6K3A - chains A and E of the 6 polymer chains in the assembly; structure by X-ray diffraction, 2.30 A resolution.

Chain A (and E):
Molecule: Proliferating cell nuclear antigen
Source organism: Homo sapiens
Notes: chain E of this document is another copy of the same molecule, construct and numbering; everything in this record applies to it too
UniProtKB: P12004 (PCNA_HUMAN); residue numbers follow UniProt; this construct covers 1-261
Chain sequence (264 residues; numbered -2 to 261; the number before each row is that of its first residue; numbers below 1 keep their minus sign (Gly-2 is residue -2)):
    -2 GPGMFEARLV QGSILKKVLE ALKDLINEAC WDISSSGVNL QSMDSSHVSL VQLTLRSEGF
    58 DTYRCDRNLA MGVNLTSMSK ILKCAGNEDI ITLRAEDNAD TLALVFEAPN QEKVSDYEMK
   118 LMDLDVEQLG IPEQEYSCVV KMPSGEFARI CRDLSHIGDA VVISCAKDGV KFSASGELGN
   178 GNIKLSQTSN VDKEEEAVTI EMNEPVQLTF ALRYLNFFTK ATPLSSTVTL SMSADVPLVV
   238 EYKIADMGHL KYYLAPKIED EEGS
Not modelled in the structure: -2 to 0, 107-108, 122-124, 163-165, 185-192, 258-261
Differences from the reference sequence: expression tag (-2 to 0)
Curated features (UniProtKB/Swiss-Prot):
  - DNA-binding region: Arg61 to Lys80
  - modified residue: Lys14 (N6-acetyllysine), Lys77 (N6-acetyllysine), Lys80 (N6-acetyllysine), Tyr211 (Phosphotyrosine), Lys248 (N6-acetyllysine)
  - cross-link (Glycyl lysine isopeptide (Lys-Gly)): Lys164 (interchain with G-Cter in SUMO2), Lys254 (interchain with G-Cter in SUMO2)
  - natural variant: Ser228 (S228I: In ATLD2)
  - mutagenesis: Lys13 (K13R: Inhibits acetylation, recruitment to DNA damage sites, inducible ubiquitination and protein degradation, DNA replication and repair synthesis efficiencies, but homotrimer formation, nuclear ...), Lys14 (K14R: Inhibits acetylation, recruitment to DNA damage sites, inducible ubiquitination and protein degradation, DNA replication and repair synthesis efficiencies, but homotrimer formation, nuclear ...), Lys20 (K20R: Inhibits acetylation, recruitment to DNA damage sites, inducible ubiquitination and protein degradation, DNA replication and repair synthesis efficiencies, but homotrimer formation, nuclear ...), Met40 (M40A: Complete loss of interaction with UHRF2), Ser43 to Val45 (No effect on POLD3-binding. Impairs binding to ALKBH2), Lys77 (K77A: Inhibits recruitment to DNA damage sites, but nuclear localization is similar as the wild-type; in association with A-80 ...), Lys80 (K80A: Inhibits recruitment to DNA damage sites, but nuclear localization is similar as the wild-type; in association with A-77 ...), Gln125 to Ile128 (Strong decrease in POLD3-binding. Impairs binding to ALKBH2), Ile128 (I128A: Complete loss of interaction with UHRF2), Lys164 (K164R: Abolishes ubiquitination. No effect on interaction with SHPRH), Val188 to Lys190 (No effect on POLD3-binding. No effect on ALKBH2-binding), Tyr211 (Y211F: Alters chromatin-associated PCNA stability and its function in DNA replication and repair), 3 further mutagenesis entries in UniProt

Interface between chain A and chain E:
Residue-residue contacts (35; chain A residue first):
  Ser74(A) with Leu175(E)
  Lys77(A) with His153(E)
  Ile78(A) with Ile154(E), hydrophobic
  Lys80(A) with Arg146(E), hydrogen bond (backbone-side chain); Asp150(E)
  Cys81(A) with Arg146(E); Asp150(E), hydrogen bond (side chain-backbone)
  Ala82(A) with Arg146(E), hydrogen bond (backbone-side chain)
  Gly83(A) with Arg146(E)
  Glu109(A) with Lys181(E); Leu182(E); Ser183(E), hydrogen bond (backbone-backbone)
  Lys110(A) with Glu143(E); Ile180(E); Lys181(E); Leu182(E)
  Val111(A) with Asn179(E); Ile180(E); Lys181(E), hydrogen bond (backbone-backbone)
  Ser112(A) with Asn179(E); Ile180(E)
  Asp113(A) with Gly178(E); Asn179(E), hydrogen bond (backbone-backbone)
  Tyr114(A) with Asp150(E); Leu151(E); Ile154(E), hydrophobic; Asn177(E); Gly178(E); Ile180(E)
  Glu115(A) with Leu175(E); Gly176(E); Asn177(E), hydrogen bond (backbone-backbone)
  Met116(A) with Leu175(E)
  Lys117(A) with Glu174(E); Leu175(E), hydrogen bond (backbone-backbone)
Other interface residues (no listed pair), chain E (18 interface residues in all): Ile147, Arg149

Summary:
Chain A and chain E form an interface of 16 and 18 residues respectively; the contacts include 8 hydrogen
bonds. Among the polar pairs are Lys80(A)-Arg146(E), Cys81(A)-Asp150(E) and Ala82(A)-Arg146(E). Curated
annotation (UniProt) lists 23 mutagenesis sites on chain A.
Chain A and chain E are both Proliferating cell nuclear antigen (Homo sapiens); the structure, Crystal
structure of human PCNA in complex with DNMT1 PIP box motif, was determined by X-ray diffraction.
